4CE4 - chains A and U of the 38 polymer chains in the assembly; structure by electron microscopy, 4.90 A resolution (low resolution: residue-level contacts below are approximate; hydrogen-bond / salt-bridge calls are withheld).

[Chain A]
Molecule: 16S Ribosomal RNA
From: Sus scrofa domestica
Sequence (1570 nucleotides; row label = number of the first residue in the row):
     1 ACCAAAGCUA GCUCAACAUN NNN
    28 NNNNNNN
    38 NNNNNNN
    24 NNNN
    35 NNN
    45 AAAUAAAAUA AAACAUUCAC CUAACAUUAA AGUAUAGGAG AUAGAAAUUU UUAUCCUGAC
   105 GCUAUAGAGA UAGUACCGUA AGG
  127A G
   128 AAAGAUGAAA GAAUAAAAUA AAAGUAAAAA AAAGCAAAGA UUACCCCUUC UACCUUUUGC
   188 AUAAUGGUUU AACCAGAAAA AAUCUAACAA AGAGAACUUU AGCUAGAUAC CCCGAAACCA
   248 GACGAGCUAC CCAUGAGCAG UUUAAAAGAA CCAACUCAUC UAUGUGGCAA AAUAGUGAGA
   308 AGACUUGUAG GUAGAGGUGA AAAGCCUAAC GAGCCUGGUG AUAGCUGGUU GUCCGAGAAA
   368 GAAUUUUAGU UCAACCUUAA AAAUACCCCA AAAACCCUAA AUUCCAAUGU AUUUUUAAGA
   428 GAUAGUCUAA AAAGGUACAG CUUUUUAGAA ACGGAUACAA CCUUGACUAG AGAGUAAAUC
   488 UUAAUACUAC CAUAGUAGGC CUAAAAGCAG CCAUCAAUUG AGAAAGCGUU AAAGCUCAAC
   548 AAAUUCACCA ACAUAAUCCC AAAAACUAAU AACAAACUCC UAGCCCAAUA CCGGACUAAU
   608 CUAUUGAAAC AUAGAAGCAA UAAUGUUAAU AUGAGUAACA AGAAGCCUUU CUCCUCGCAC
   668 ACGCUUACAU CAGUAACUAA UAAUAUACUG AUAAUUAACA ACCAAUAAAC CAAAACAACA
   728 CUAAAACGUU UAUUAAUUAC AUUGUUAACC CAACACAGGA GUGCACCAAG GAAAGAUUAA
   788 AAGAAGUAAA AGGAACUCGG CAAACACAAA CCCCGCCUGU UUACCAAAAA CAUCACCUCU
   848 AGCAUUACUA GUAUUAGAGG CAAUGCCUGC CCAGUGACAC CAGUUUAACG GCCGCGGUAU
   908 UCUGACCGUG CAAAGGUAGC AUAAUCACUU GUUCUCCAAA UAAGGACUUG UAUGAAUGGC
   968 CACACGAGGG UUUUACUGUC UCUUACUUCC AAUCAGUGAA AUUAACCUUC CCGUGAAGAG
  1028 GCGGGAAUAA AAAAAUAAGA CGAGAAGACC CUAUGGAGCU UUAAUUAACU AUUCCAAAAG
  1088 UUAAACAACU CAACCACAAA GGGAUAAAAC AUAACUUAAC AUGGACUAGC AAUUUCGGUU
  1148 GGGGUGACCU CGGAGUACAA AAAACCCUCC GAGUGAUUUU AAUCUAGACA AACCAGUCAA
  1208 AAUAACCAUA ACAUCACUUA UUGAUCCAAA AUUUUGAUCA ACGGAACAAG UUACCCUAGG
  1268 GAUAACAGCG CAAUCCUGUU CUAGAGUUCC UAUCGACAAU AGGGUUUACG ACCUCGAUGU
  1328 UGGAUCAGGA CACCCAAAUG GUGCAGCCGC UAUUAAAGGU UCGUUUGUUC AACGAUUAAA
  1388 GUCCUACGUG AUCUGAGUUC AGACCGGAGC AAUCCAGGUC GGUUUCUAUC UAUUAUAAAU
  1448 UUCUCCCAGU ACGAAAGGAC AAGAGAAAUG GGACCAACCU CACAAACGCG UCUCAGAGAU
  1508 AAUUAAUGAU UUAAUCUUAA CCUAAUUAAC UCAUAAUAAA UCCAGCCCUA GAACAGGGCA
  1568 CA
Not modelled in the structure: 20-23, 28-34, 38-44, 401-407, 495-557, 573-577, 1092-1120, 1215-1218
Sequence notes: insertion (127A)

[Chain U]
Name: MRPL20
From: Sus scrofa domestica
UniProt: F1RJD0 (F1RJD0_PIG); residue numbers follow UniProt; this construct covers 1-124
Amino-acid sequence (132 residues; each row starts with the number of its first residue; X marks 8 residues of unknown identity (built as UNK)):
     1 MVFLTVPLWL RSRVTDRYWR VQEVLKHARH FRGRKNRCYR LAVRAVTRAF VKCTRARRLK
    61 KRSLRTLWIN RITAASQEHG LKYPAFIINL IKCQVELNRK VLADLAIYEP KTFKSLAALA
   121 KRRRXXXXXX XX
Not modelled in the structure: 1-9

[How chain A and chain U interact]
Residue-residue contacts (75):
  C106(A) - Leu10(U)
  U146(A) - Tyr18(U)
  A148(A) - Arg37(U)
  A149(A) - Arg37(U)
  C162(A) - Arg48(U)
  A163(A) - Arg32(U)
  A163(A) - Lys35(U)
  A163(A) - Arg48(U)
  A163(A) - Lys52(U)
  A164(A) - Phe31(U)
  A164(A) - Arg32(U)
  A164(A) - Ala45(U)
  A164(A) - Ala49(U)
  A164(A) - Lys52(U)
  A165(A) - His30(U)
  A165(A) - Lys52(U)
  A165(A) - Cys53(U)
  A165(A) - Ala56(U)
  G166(A) - Lys60(U)
  A167(A) - Lys60(U)
  U176(A) - Leu59(U)
  C177(A) - Lys52(U)
  C177(A) - Arg55(U)
  A179(A) - Arg48(U)
  G194(A) - Arg44(U)
  U195(A) - Arg34(U)
  U196(A) - Cys38(U)
  U196(A) - Arg40(U)
  U197(A) - Cys38(U)
  U197(A) - Tyr39(U)
  U197(A) - Arg40(U)
  A199(A) - Arg13(U)
  A199(A) - Arg17(U)
  C200(A) - Arg13(U)
  C200(A) - Arg17(U)
  A476(A) - Arg57(U)
  A478(A) - Lys60(U)
  A478(A) - Lys61(U)
  A478(A) - Leu64(U)
  A478(A) - Lys100(U)
  G479(A) - Asn98(U)
  G479(A) - Lys100(U)
  A480(A) - Arg65(U)
  A480(A) - Asn98(U)
  A480(A) - Arg99(U)
  G481(A) - Arg65(U)
  G481(A) - Arg99(U)
  A578(A) - Ile88(U)
  A579(A) - Pro84(U)
  A579(A) - Ile88(U)
  C580(A) - Ile69(U)
  C580(A) - Tyr83(U)
  C580(A) - Ile87(U)
  A581(A) - Arg65(U)
  A581(A) - Ile69(U)
  A581(A) - Arg99(U)
  A582(A) - Arg62(U)
  A583(A) - Arg62(U)
  A605(A) - Asp16(U)
  A606(A) - Ser12(U)
  A606(A) - Val14(U)
  A606(A) - Asp16(U)
  U607(A) - Leu10(U)
  U607(A) - Arg11(U)
  G624(A) - Leu10(U)
  C625(A) - Arg11(U)
  A626(A) - Arg20(U)
  A627(A) - Arg17(U)
  U628(A) - Tyr39(U)
  U628(A) - Arg40(U)
  U628(A) - Arg44(U)
  A1012(A) - Arg34(U)
  A1012(A) - Leu41(U)
  C1013(A) - Arg34(U)
  C1014(A) - Arg32(U)
Also at the interface, not in a pair above, chain A (50 interface residues in all): U107, A110, A147, A150, A198, C201, C459, A629, A1011
Also at the interface, not in a pair above, chain U (47 interface residues in all): Val21, Leu25, Val43, Arg58, Trp68

[Overview]
50 residues of chain A and 47 residues of chain U are in contact.
Chain A is 16S Ribosomal RNA and chain U is MRPL20, both from Sus scrofa domestica; the structure, 39S large
subunit of the porcine mitochondrial ribosome, was determined by electron microscopy.
